Entry 9GR5 (X-ray diffraction, 1.32 A resolution); this record covers chains A and B of the 3 polymer chains in the assembly.

Chain A (and B):
Name: Fucose-binding lectin protein
Organism: Ralstonia solanacearum
Notes: chain B of this document is another copy of the same molecule, construct and numbering; everything in this record applies to it too
UniProtKB: A0A0S4TLR1 (A0A0S4TLR1_RALSL); residues 1-90 here correspond to UniProt positions 2-91 (UniProt number = residue number + 1)
Amino-acid sequence (93 residues; each row starts with the number of its first residue; numbers below 1 keep their minus sign (Met-2 is residue -2)):
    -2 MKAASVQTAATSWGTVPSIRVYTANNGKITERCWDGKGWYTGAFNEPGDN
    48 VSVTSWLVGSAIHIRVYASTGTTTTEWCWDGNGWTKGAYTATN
Construct notes: initiating methionine (-2); expression tag (-1 to 0); engineered mutation Ala1 (Ser2 in A0A0S4TLR1)
Ligand contacts:
  - beta-D-fructopyranose (BDF), molecule 1: Ile16, Trp31, Trp36
  - beta-D-fructopyranose (BDF), molecule 2: Arg17, Tyr19, Glu28, Cys30, Asp32, Tyr37, Gly39, Ala40, Phe41, Ile61, Trp76, Trp81
  - beta-D-fructopyranose (BDF), molecule 3: Arg62, Tyr64, Glu73, Cys75, Asp77, Gly84, Ala85, Tyr86
  - T3Y (25,26,27,28-tetrahydroxypentacyclo[19.3.1.1~3,7~.1~9,13~.1~15,19~]octacosa-1(25),3(28),4,6,9(27),10,12,15(26),16,18,21,23-dodecaene-5,11,17,23-tetrasulfonic acid): Met-2, Lys-1, Ala1

Interface between chain A and chain B:
Residue-residue contacts (38):
  Asp46(A) - Ala1(B)
  Asp46(A) - Ser2(B)
  Asn47(A) - Ser2(B)
  Asn47(A) - Val3(B)
  Asn47(A) - Gln4(B)  hydrogen bond
  Asn47(A) - Thr5(B)  hydrogen bond (side chain-backbone)
  Ser49(A) - Thr5(B)  hydrogen bond
  Ser49(A) - Ala6(B)
  Ser49(A) - Ala7(B)
  Val50(A) - Ala7(B)
  Thr51(A) - Thr8(B)
  Thr51(A) - Ser9(B)  hydrogen bond
  Ser52(A) - Ser9(B)
  Trp53(A) - Ser9(B)
  Trp53(A) - Pro14(B)  hydrophobic
  Leu54(A) - Thr12(B)
  Tyr64(A) - Thr5(B)
  Tyr64(A) - Ala7(B)  hydrophobic
  Tyr64(A) - Ile16(B)
  Tyr64(A) - Val18(B)
  Tyr64(A) - Trp36(B)
  Ser66(A) - Val3(B)
  Ser66(A) - Thr5(B)
  Gly68(A) - Ala1(B)
  Gly68(A) - Ser2(B)
  Gly68(A) - Val3(B)  hydrogen bond (backbone-backbone)
  Thr69(A) - Val3(B)
  Thr71(A) - Val3(B)
  Thr71(A) - Thr5(B)
  Glu73(A) - Trp36(B)
  Ala85(A) - Trp36(B)
  Tyr86(A) - Val18(B)
  Tyr86(A) - Thr20(B)
  Tyr86(A) - Arg29(B)
  Tyr86(A) - Trp36(B)
  Thr87(A) - Arg29(B)  hydrogen bond (backbone-side chain)
  Asn90(A) - Thr20(B)
  Asn90(A) - Asn22(B)  hydrogen bond (backbone-side chain)
Also at the interface, not in a pair above, chain A (23 interface residues in all): Gln4, Val55, Arg62, Thr67, Ala88
Also at the interface, not in a pair above, chain B (19 interface residues in all): Gly11, Trp31

Overview:
The interface between chain A and chain B involves 23 residues on one side and 19 on the other, with 7
hydrogen bonds. Polar contacts include Asn47(A)-Gln4(B), Asn47(A)-Thr5(B) and Ser49(A)-Thr5(B). Chain A binds
3 copies of beta-D-fructopyranose and compound T3Y.
Both chains are Fucose-binding lectin protein (Ralstonia solanacearum). Entry 9GR5 (The MKAA-RSL -
sulfonato-calix[4]arene complex) was determined by X-ray diffraction (same publication as 9GR3 and 9GR4).
